7T7A - chain A; structure by X-ray diffraction, 1.79 A resolution.

Chain A:
Name: Leucine-rich repeat protein SHOC-2
Source organism: Homo sapiens
Reference sequence: Q9UQ13 (SHOC2_HUMAN); residue numbers follow UniProt; this construct covers 88-581
Amino-acid sequence (494 residues; row label = number of the first residue in the row):
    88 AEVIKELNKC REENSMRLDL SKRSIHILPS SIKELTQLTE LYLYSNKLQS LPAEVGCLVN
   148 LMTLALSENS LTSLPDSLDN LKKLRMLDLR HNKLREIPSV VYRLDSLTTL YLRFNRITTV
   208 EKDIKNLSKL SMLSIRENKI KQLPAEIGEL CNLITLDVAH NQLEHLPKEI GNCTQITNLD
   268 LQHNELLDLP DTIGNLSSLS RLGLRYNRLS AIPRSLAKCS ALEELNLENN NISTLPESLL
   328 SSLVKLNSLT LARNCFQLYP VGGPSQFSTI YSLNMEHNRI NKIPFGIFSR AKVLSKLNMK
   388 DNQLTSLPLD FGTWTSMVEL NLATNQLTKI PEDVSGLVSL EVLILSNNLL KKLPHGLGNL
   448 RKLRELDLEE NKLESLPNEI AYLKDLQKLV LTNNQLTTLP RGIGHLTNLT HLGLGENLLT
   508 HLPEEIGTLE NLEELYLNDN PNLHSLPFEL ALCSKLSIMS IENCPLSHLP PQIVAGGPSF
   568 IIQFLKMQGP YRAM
UniProt features mapped onto this chain:
  - natural variant: Met-173 (M173I: In NSLH1)
  - mutagenesis: Lys-109 (K109E: Impairs SMP complex formation), Tyr-129 (Y129A: Abolishes SMP complex formation; when associated with A-131), Tyr-131 (Y131A: Abolishes SMP complex formation; when associated with A-129; Y131E: Impairs SMP complex formation), Lys-134 (K134E: Impairs SMP complex formation; when associated with E-180 and E-226), Glu-155 (E155A: Impairs SMP complex formation), Asp-175 (D175N: Abolishes SMP complex formation), Arg-177 (R177A: Abolishes SMP complex formation), Lys-180 (K180E: Impairs SMP complex formation; when associated with E-134 and E-226), Arg-223 (R223A/F: Impairs SMP complex formation), Lys-226 (K226E: Impairs SMP complex formation; when associated with E-134 and E-180), Gln-269 (Q269H: Promotes SMP complex formation; when associated with Y-270), His-270 (H270Y: Promotes SMP complex formation; when associated with H-269), 2 further mutagenesis entries in UniProt
Reported in the primary citation:
  - disease-associated variants - M173I, M173V, Q249K, Q269R, T411A: increased growth
  - mutagenesis - M173L, M173V: increased growth
  - mutagenesis - Y131E, R223F, E457K: decreased signaling
  - mutagenesis - N434D: increased binding to MRAS/PP1C
  - disease-associated variants - T411A: increased signaling
  - mutagenesis - Y131E, R223F, E457K: decreased binding to SMP complex
  - disease-associated variants - T411A: increased binding to complex member

Summary:
UniProt lists 14 mutagenesis sites. From the paper: M173I, M173V and Q249K, among others, increase growth;
Y131E, R223F and E457K reduce signaling; 10 substitutions were tested in all.
Chain A is Leucine-rich repeat protein SHOC-2 (Homo sapiens); the structure, Crystal Structure of Human SHOC2:
A Leucine-Rich Repeat Protein, was determined by X-ray diffraction, deposited together with 7UPI.
